PDB entry 3PQI | X-ray diffraction, 2.64 A resolution | chain A

Chain A:
Molecule: gene product 138
From: Bacteriophage phi92
Amino-acid sequence (247 residues; each row starts with the number of its first residue; numbers below 1 keep their minus sign (Gly-1 is residue -1)):
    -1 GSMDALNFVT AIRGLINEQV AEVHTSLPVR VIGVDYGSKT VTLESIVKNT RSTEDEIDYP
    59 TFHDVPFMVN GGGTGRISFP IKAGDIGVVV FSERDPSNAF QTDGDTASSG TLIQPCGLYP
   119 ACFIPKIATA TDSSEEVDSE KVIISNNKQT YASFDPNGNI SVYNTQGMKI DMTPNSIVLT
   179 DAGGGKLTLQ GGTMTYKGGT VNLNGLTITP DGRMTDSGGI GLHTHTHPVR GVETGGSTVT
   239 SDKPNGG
Unresolved in the structure: -1 to 21, 49-53, 91-105, 244-245
Disulfides: Cys114-Cys120
Metal / ion sites: Fe ion: His223, His225
What the authors report for this chain:
  - Fe ion coordination: His223, His225
  - self-association interface (contacts with another copy of this molecule); pairs are residue here / residue on that copy: Glu231-Glu231

Summary:
His223 and His225 form the Fe ion site. The paper reports Fe ion coordination by His223 and His225; a
self-association interface involving Glu231.
Chain A is gene product 138 (Bacteriophage phi92); the structure, Crystal structure of the bacteriophage phi92
membrane-piercing protein gp138, was determined by X-ray diffraction, deposited together with 3PQH, 3QR7 and
3QR8.
